6JB2 - chains A and B; structure by X-ray diffraction, 1.50 A resolution.

Chain A:
Protein: Nanobody D3-L11
Organism: Camelus dromedarius
Notes: engineered mutation(s): Y102A; antibody fragment or engineered binder
Amino-acid sequence (136 residues; numbered 1 to 136; the number before each row is that of its first residue):
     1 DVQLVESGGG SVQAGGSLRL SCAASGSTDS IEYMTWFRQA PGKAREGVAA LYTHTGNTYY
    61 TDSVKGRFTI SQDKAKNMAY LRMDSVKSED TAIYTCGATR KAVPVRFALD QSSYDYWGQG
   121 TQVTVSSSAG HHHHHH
Unresolved in the structure: 127-136
Disulfides: C22-C96
What the authors report for this chain:
  - binding site for glycerol: A102

Chain B:
Protein: Lysozyme C
Organism: Gallus gallus
Notes: EC 3.2.1.17
UniProt: P00698 (LYSC_CHICK); residues 1-129 here correspond to UniProt positions 19-147 (UniProt number = residue number + 18)
Amino-acid sequence (129 residues; numbered 1 to 129; the number before each row is that of its first residue):
     1 KVFGRCELAA AMKRHGLDNY RGYSLGNWVC AAKFESNFNT QATNRNTDGS TDYGILQINS
    61 RWWCNDGRTP GSRNLCNIPC SALLSSDITA SVNCAKKIVS DGNGMNAWVA WRNRCKGTDV
   121 QAWIRGCRL
Swiss-Prot annotation at these positions:
  - active site: E35, D52
  - binding site (substrate): D101
Disulfides: C6-C127, C30-C115, C64-C80, C76-C94

Interface between chain A and chain B:
Pairs across the interface - 32 pairs, chain A then chain B:
  E32(A) with V109(B); R112(B), salt bridge
  Y52(A) with N103(B); N106(B), hydrogen bond (side chain-backbone); R112(B)
  H54(A) with N106(B); R112(B), hydrogen bond; K116(B), hydrogen bond (backbone-side chain)
  T55(A) with N103(B), hydrogen bond; N106(B)
  N57(A) with G102(B), hydrogen bond (side chain-backbone); N103(B), hydrogen bond
  Y59(A) with N103(B), hydrogen bond
  K101(A) with D52(B), salt bridge; N59(B); W62(B)
  A102(A) with A107(B)
  V103(A) with W62(B), hydrophobic
  P104(A) with W62(B); W63(B), hydrophobic; L75(B), hydrophobic; D101(B)
  V105(A) with D101(B), hydrogen bond (backbone-side chain); N103(B)
  R106(A) with L75(B)
  F107(A) with W62(B), hydrophobic; R73(B); L75(B), hydrophobic
  D110(A) with R73(B), salt bridge
  S112(A) with R61(B), hydrogen bond (backbone-side chain)
  S113(A) with R61(B); W62(B)
Interface residues without a listed pair, chain A (18 interface residues in all): D29, Y33
Interface residues without a listed pair, chain B (16 interface residues in all): K97

In short:
Chain A and chain B form an interface of 18 and 16 residues respectively; the contacts include 9 hydrogen
bonds and 3 salt bridges. Polar contacts include E32(A)-R112(B), K101(A)-D52(B) and D110(A)-R73(B). UniProt
lists active-site residues E35(B) and D52(B) and substrate-binding residue D101(B) on chain B. The paper
reports a binding site for glycerol at A102(A).
Here chain A is Nanobody D3-L11 (Camelus dromedarius) and chain B is Lysozyme C (Gallus gallus). Entry 6JB2
(Crystal structure of nanobody D3-L11 mutant Y102A in complex with hen egg-white lysozyme) was determined by
X-ray diffraction together with 6JB5, 6JB8 and 6JB9 from the same study.
